Entry 5B2J (X-ray diffraction, 2.60 A resolution); this record covers chains D and J of the 10 polymer chains in the assembly.

[Chain D]
Name: Histone H2B type 1-J
Organism: Homo sapiens
UniProtKB: P06899 (H2B1J_HUMAN); residues -3 to 122 here correspond to UniProt positions 1-126 (UniProt number = residue number + 4)
Amino-acid sequence (129 residues; row label = number of the first residue in the row; numbers below 1 keep their minus sign (Gly-6 is residue -6)):
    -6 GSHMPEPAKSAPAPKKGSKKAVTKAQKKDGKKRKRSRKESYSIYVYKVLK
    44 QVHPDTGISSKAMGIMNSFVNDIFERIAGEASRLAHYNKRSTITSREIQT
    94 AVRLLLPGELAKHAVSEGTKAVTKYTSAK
Unresolved in the structure: -6 to 25
Sequence notes: expression tag (-6 to -4)
Bound ions: Mn2+: Val45 (shared with 1 residue of chain E)
Curated features (UniProtKB/Swiss-Prot):
  - modified residue: Pro-2 (N-acetylproline), Glu-1 (ADP-ribosyl glutamic acid), Lys2 (N6-(2-hydroxyisobutyryl)lysine), Ser3 (ADP-ribosylserine), Lys8 (N6-(beta-hydroxybutyryl)lysine), Lys9 (N6-(2-hydroxyisobutyryl)lysine), Ser11 (Phosphoserine), Lys12 (N6-acetyllysine), Lys13 (N6-(beta-hydroxybutyryl)lysine), Lys17 (N6-(2-hydroxyisobutyryl)lysine), Lys20 (N6-(2-hydroxyisobutyryl)lysine), Lys21 (N6-(2-hydroxyisobutyryl)lysine), Lys31 (N6-(2-hydroxyisobutyryl)lysine), Glu32 (PolyADP-ribosyl glutamic acid), Ser33 (Phosphoserine), Lys40 (N6-(2-hydroxyisobutyryl)lysine), Lys43 (N6-(2-hydroxyisobutyryl)lysine), Lys54 (N6,N6-dimethyllysine), Arg76 (Dimethylated arginine), Lys82 (N6,N6,N6-trimethyllysine) and 6 more in UniProt
  - glycosylation: Ser109 (O-linked (GlcNAc) serine)
  - cross-link (Glycyl lysine isopeptide (Lys-Gly)): Lys2 (interchain with G-Cter in SUMO2), Lys17 (interchain with G-Cter in SUMO2), Lys31 (interchain with G-Cter in ubiquitin), Lys117 (interchain with G-Cter in ubiquitin)

[Chain J]
Molecule: 146-nt DNA strand
Organism: Homo sapiens
Sequence (146 nucleotides; each row starts with the number of its first residue; numbers below 1 keep their minus sign (DA-73 is residue -73)):
   -73 ATCAATATCCACGTGCCAGTTATACCAAAAGTGTATTTGGAAACTCCTAA
   -23 CTGAAAAGGCATGTTCACGTGAATTCACGTGAACATGCCTTTTCAGTTAG
    27 GAGTTTCCAAATACACTTTTGGTATAACTGGCACGTGGATATTGAT
Modified / non-standard residues: 5CM (5-methyl-2'-deoxy-cytidine-5'-monophosphate) at position -62, 5CM (5-methyl-2'-deoxy-cytidine-5'-monophosphate) at position -6, 5CM (5-methyl-2'-deoxy-cytidine-5'-monophosphate) at position 4, 5CM (5-methyl-2'-deoxy-cytidine-5'-monophosphate) at position 60
Bound ions: Mn2+ site 1 near DG-3 (its only coordinating residue here); Mn2+ site 2 near DG26 (its only coordinating residue here); Mn2+ site 3 near DG47 (its only coordinating residue here)

[Interface between chain D and chain J]
Residue-residue contacts (15; chain D residue first):
  Arg26(D) - DT-29(J)  hydrogen bond to the base
  Arg26(D) - DC-28(J)  hydrogen bond to the sugar
  Arg26(D) - DC-27(J)  hydrogen bond to the phosphate
  Arg28(D) - DT-26(J)  sugar contact
  Ser29(D) - DT49(J)  phosphate contact
  Arg30(D) - DG47(J)  base contact
  Arg30(D) - DG48(J)  hydrogen bond to the sugar
  Arg30(D) - DT49(J)  phosphate contact
  Lys31(D) - DG48(J)  sugar contact
  Lys31(D) - DT49(J)  hydrogen bond to the phosphate
  Glu32(D) - DG48(J)  phosphate contact
  Ser33(D) - DG48(J)  hydrogen bond to the phosphate
  Ile36(D) - DG47(J)  sugar contact
  Ile36(D) - DG48(J)  phosphate contact
  Tyr37(D) - DG47(J)  hydrogen bond to the phosphate
Also at the interface, not in a pair above, chain D (10 interface residues in all): Lys40

[Summary]
10 residues of chain D face 7 of chain J across their interface, with 7 hydrogen bonds. Polar pairs include
Arg26(D)-DT-29(J), Arg26(D)-DC-28(J) and Arg30(D)-DG48(J).
Chain D is Histone H2B type 1-J and chain J is a 146-nt DNA strand, both from Homo sapiens; the structure,
Human nucleosome containing CpG methylated DNA, was determined by X-ray diffraction (same publication as
5B2I).
